Entry 7T1M (X-ray diffraction, 1.60 A resolution); this record covers chain A.

# Chain A
Molecule: MCA1014
Source organism: Methylococcus capsulatus str. Texas
Chain sequence (261 residues; numbered 21 to 281; the number before each row is that of its first residue):
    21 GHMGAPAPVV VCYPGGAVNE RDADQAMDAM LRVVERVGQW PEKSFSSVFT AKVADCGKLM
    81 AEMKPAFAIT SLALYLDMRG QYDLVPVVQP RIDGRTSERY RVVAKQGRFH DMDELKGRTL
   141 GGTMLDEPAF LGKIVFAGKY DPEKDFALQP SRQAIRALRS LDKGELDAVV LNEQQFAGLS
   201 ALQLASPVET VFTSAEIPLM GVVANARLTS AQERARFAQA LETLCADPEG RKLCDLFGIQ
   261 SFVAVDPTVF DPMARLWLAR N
Unresolved in the structure: 21, 202-204
Modified / non-standard residues: Mse23, Mse47, Mse50, Mse80, Mse83, Mse98, Mse132, Mse220, Mse273 (selenomethionine)
Cystine bridges: Cys32-Cys76, Cys245-Cys254
What the authors report for this chain:
  - binding site for chloride ion: Phe150
  - conformationally variable residues (order/disorder transition): Leu202 to Leu204

# Summary
The paper reports a binding site for chloride ion at Phe150; conformational variability at Leu202.
Chain A is MCA1014 (Methylococcus capsulatus str. Texas); the structure, Crystal structure of a bacterial
sterol transporter, was determined by X-ray diffraction.
